6OKP - chains E and F of the 14 polymer chains in the assembly; structure by electron microscopy, 3.28 A resolution.

Chain E:
Name: Envelope glycoprotein gp120
From: Human immunodeficiency virus 1
UniProt: B3UES2 (B3UES2_9HIV1); the construct lacks a stretch of the UniProt sequence and is renumbered around it, so the offset changes along the chain: 31-138 = UniProt 29-136; 152-185 = UniProt 154-187; 187-309 = UniProt 196-318; 312-321 = UniProt 319-328; 3 more segments
Chain sequence (516 residues; each row starts with the number of its first residue; note: 20 numbers in that range are skipped by the numbering (no residue carries them; nothing is unmodelled there); a row labelled like 138A-138Q holds insertion residues (138A, then the next letters in order); numbers below 1 keep their minus sign (Met-4 is residue -4)):
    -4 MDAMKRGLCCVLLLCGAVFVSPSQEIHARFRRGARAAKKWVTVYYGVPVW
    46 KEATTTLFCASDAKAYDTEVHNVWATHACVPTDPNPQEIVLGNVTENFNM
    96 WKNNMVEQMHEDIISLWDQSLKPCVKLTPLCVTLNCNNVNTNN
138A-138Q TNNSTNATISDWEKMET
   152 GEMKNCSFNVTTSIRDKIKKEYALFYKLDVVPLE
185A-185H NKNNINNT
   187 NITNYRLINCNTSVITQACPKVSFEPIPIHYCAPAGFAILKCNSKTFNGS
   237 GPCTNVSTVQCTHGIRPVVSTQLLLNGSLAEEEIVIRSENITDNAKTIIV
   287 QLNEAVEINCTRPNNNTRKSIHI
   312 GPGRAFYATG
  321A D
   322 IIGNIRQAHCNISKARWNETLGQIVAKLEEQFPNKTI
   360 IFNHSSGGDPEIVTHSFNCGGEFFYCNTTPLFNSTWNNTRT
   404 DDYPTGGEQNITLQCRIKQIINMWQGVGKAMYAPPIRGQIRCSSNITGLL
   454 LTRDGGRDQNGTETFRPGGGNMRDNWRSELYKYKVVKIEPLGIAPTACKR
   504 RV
Disordered / not traced: -4 to 31, 138A-138Q, 185A-185H
Disulfides: Cys54-Cys74, Cys126-Cys196, Cys296-Cys331, Cys378-Cys445
Covalently attached groups: N-acetylglucosamine (NAG) linked to Asn88, Asn156, Asn160, Asn197, Asn234, Asn241, Asn276, Asn295, Asn301, Asn339, Asn355, Asn362, Asn386, Asn396, Asn413; glycan linked to Asn137, Asn262, Asn332, Asn392, Asn448
Sequence notes: expression tag (-4 to 30); conflict Cys501 (Ala505 in B3UES2)
Reported in the primary citation:
  - post-translational modification sites: Asn262, Asn295, Asn332, Asn448

Chain F:
Name: Envelope glycoprotein gp120
From: Human immunodeficiency virus 1
UniProt: B3UES2 (B3UES2_9HIV1); the construct lacks a stretch of the UniProt sequence and is renumbered around it, so the offset changes along the chain: 31-139 = UniProt 29-137; 152-185 = UniProt 154-187; 187-309 = UniProt 196-318; 312-321 = UniProt 319-328; 3 more segments
Chain sequence (516 residues; each row starts with the number of its first residue; note: 19 numbers in that range are skipped by the numbering (no residue carries them; nothing is unmodelled there); a row labelled like 139A-139P holds insertion residues (139A, then the next letters in order); numbers below 1 keep their minus sign (Met-4 is residue -4)):
    -4 MDAMKRGLCCVLLLCGAVFVSPSQEIHARFRRGARAAKKWVTVYYGVPVW
    46 KEATTTLFCASDAKAYDTEVHNVWATHACVPTDPNPQEIVLGNVTENFNM
    96 WKNNMVEQMHEDIISLWDQSLKPCVKLTPLCVTLNCNNVNTNNT
139A-139P NNSTNATISDWEKMET
   152 GEMKNCSFNVTTSIRDKIKKEYALFYKLDVVPLE
185A-185H NKNNINNT
   187 NITNYRLINCNTSVITQACPKVSFEPIPIHYCAPAGFAILKCNSKTFNGS
   237 GPCTNVSTVQCTHGIRPVVSTQLLLNGSLAEEEIVIRSENITDNAKTIIV
   287 QLNEAVEINCTRPNNNTRKSIHI
   312 GPGRAFYATG
  321A D
   322 IIGNIRQAHCNISKARWNETLGQIVAKLEEQFPNKTI
   360 IFNHSSGGDPEIVTHSFNCGGEFFYCNTTPLFNSTWNNTRT
   404 DDYPTGGEQNITLQCRIKQIINMWQGVGKAMYAPPIRGQIRCSSNITGLL
   454 LTRDGGRDQNGTETFRPGGGNMRDNWRSELYKYKVVKIEPLGIAPTACKR
   504 RV
Disordered / not traced: -4 to 31, 139A-139P, 185A-185H
Disulfides: Cys54-Cys74, Cys126-Cys196, Cys296-Cys331, Cys378-Cys445
Covalently attached groups: N-acetylglucosamine (NAG) linked to Asn88, Asn156, Asn160, Asn197, Asn234, Asn241, Asn276, Asn301, Asn332, Asn339, Asn355, Asn362, Asn386, Asn396, Asn413; glycan linked to Asn262, Asn295, Asn392, Asn448
Sequence notes: expression tag (-4 to 30); conflict Cys501 (Ala505 in B3UES2)
Reported in the primary citation:
  - post-translational modification sites: Asn262, Asn295, Asn332, Asn448

How chain E and chain F interact:
Pairs across the interface - 8 pairs, chain E then chain F:
  Thr123(E) - Arg166(F)
  Pro124(E) - Arg166(F)
  Cys126(E) - Arg166(F)
  Cys196(E) - Ser164(F)
  Asn197(E) - Ser164(F)
  Asn197(E) - Gly314(F)
  Thr198(E) - Gly314(F)
  Ser199(E) - Pro313(F)
Also at the interface, not in a pair above, chain E (10 interface residues in all): Thr128, Arg192, Val200
Also at the interface, not in a pair above, chain F (6 interface residues in all): Ile165, Asp167

In short:
10 residues of chain E face 6 of chain F across their interface. N-acetylglucosamine is covalently linked to
Asn88(E), Asn156(E), Asn160(E), Asn197(E), Asn234(E) and Asn241(E) and 9 more. N-acetylglucosamine is
covalently linked to Asn88(F), Asn156(F), Asn160(F), Asn197(F), Asn234(F) and Asn241(F) and 9 more. The paper
reports modification sites Asn262(E), Asn295(E) and Asn262(F) among others.
Chain E and chain F are both Envelope glycoprotein gp120 (Human immunodeficiency virus 1); the structure, B41
SOSIP.664 in complex with the silent-face antibody SF12 and V3-targeting antibody 10-1074, was determined by
electron microscopy (same publication as 6OKQ).
